PDB entry 7L0R | electron microscopy, 4.20 A resolution (low resolution: residue-level contacts below are approximate; hydrogen-bond / salt-bridge calls are withheld) | chains A and B of the 5 polymer chains in the assembly

# Chain A
Molecule: Guanine nucleotide-binding protein G(i) subunit alpha-1
From: Homo sapiens
UniProt: P63096 (GNAI1_HUMAN); residues 1-354 here = UniProt positions 1-354
Amino-acid sequence (354 residues; row label = number of the first residue in the row):
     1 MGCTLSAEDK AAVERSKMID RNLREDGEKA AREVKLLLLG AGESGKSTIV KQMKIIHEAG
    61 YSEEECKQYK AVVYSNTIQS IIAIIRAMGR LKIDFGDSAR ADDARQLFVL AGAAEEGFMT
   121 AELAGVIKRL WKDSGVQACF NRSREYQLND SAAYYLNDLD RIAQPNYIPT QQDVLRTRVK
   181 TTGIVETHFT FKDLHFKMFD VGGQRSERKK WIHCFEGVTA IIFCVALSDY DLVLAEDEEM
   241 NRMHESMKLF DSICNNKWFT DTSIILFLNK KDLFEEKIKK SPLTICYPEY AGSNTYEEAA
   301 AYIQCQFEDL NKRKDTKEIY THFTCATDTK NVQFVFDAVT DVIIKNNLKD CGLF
Not modelled in the structure: 1, 57-181, 235-239

# Chain B
Molecule: Guanine nucleotide-binding protein G(I)/G(S)/G(T) subunit beta-1
From: Homo sapiens
UniProt: P62873 (GBB1_HUMAN); numbering as in UniProt (aligned over 2-340)
Amino-acid sequence (361 residues; each row starts with the number of its first residue; numbers below 1 keep their minus sign (Met-20 is residue -20)):
   -20 MRGSHHHHHH HHHHLEVLFQ GPSELDQLRQ EAEQLKNQIR DARKACADAT LSQITNNIDP
    40 VGRIQMRTRR TLRGHLAKIY AMHWGTDSRL LVSASQDGKL IIWDSYTTNK VHAIPLRSSW
   100 VMTCAYAPSG NYVACGGLDN ICSIYNLKTR EGNVRVSREL AGHTGYLSCC RFLDDNQIVT
   160 SSGDTTCALW DIETGQQTTT FTGHTGDVMS LSLAPDTRLF VSGACDASAK LWDVREGMCR
   220 QTFTGHESDI NAICFFPNGN AFATGSDDAT CRLFDLRADQ ELMTYSHDNI ICGITSVSFS
   280 KSGRLLLAGY DDFNCNVWDA LKADRAGVLA GHDNRVSCLG VTDDGMAVAT GSWDSFLKIW
   340 N
Not modelled in the structure: -20 to 29
Construct notes: initiating methionine (-20); expression tag (-19 to 1)

# Chain A / chain B interface
Residue-residue contacts (44; chain A residue first):
  Ala12(A) - Asn88(B)
  Val13(A) - Asn88(B)
  Ser16(A) - Asn88(B)
  Ser16(A) - Lys89(B)
  Ile19(A) - Lys89(B)
  Ile19(A) - Ala92(B)
  Asp20(A) - Lys89(B)
  Leu23(A) - Gly53(B)
  Leu23(A) - Ile80(B)
  Leu23(A) - Lys89(B)
  Leu23(A) - Ala92(B)
  Asp26(A) - Lys78(B)
  Gly27(A) - Leu55(B)
  Thr182(A) - Asn119(B)
  Thr182(A) - His142(B)
  Gly183(A) - Asn119(B)
  Ile184(A) - Leu117(B)
  Glu186(A) - Trp99(B)
  Lys197(A) - Ser98(B)
  Phe199(A) - Trp99(B)
  Gln204(A) - Tyr145(B)
  Arg205(A) - Gly162(B)
  Ser206(A) - Tyr145(B)
  Ser206(A) - Gly162(B)
  Ser206(A) - Asp186(B)
  Glu207(A) - Cys204(B)
  Lys210(A) - Tyr145(B)
  Lys210(A) - Met188(B)
  Lys210(A) - Cys204(B)
  Lys210(A) - Asp228(B)
  Lys210(A) - Asn230(B)
  Lys210(A) - Asp246(B)
  Trp211(A) - Tyr145(B)
  His213(A) - Lys57(B)
  His213(A) - Tyr59(B)
  His213(A) - Trp332(B)
  Cys214(A) - Tyr59(B)
  Cys214(A) - Gln75(B)
  Cys214(A) - Trp99(B)
  Cys214(A) - Leu117(B)
  Phe215(A) - Trp99(B)
  Phe215(A) - Leu117(B)
  Glu216(A) - Lys57(B)
  Trp258(A) - Arg314(B)
Other interface residues (no listed pair), chain A (26 interface residues in all): Lys209
Other interface residues (no listed pair), chain B (31 interface residues in all): Arg96, Ser97, Met101, Thr143, Gly144, Ile229

# In short
26 residues of chain A face 31 of chain B across their interface.
Chain A is Guanine nucleotide-binding protein G(i) subunit alpha-1 and chain B is Guanine nucleotide-binding
protein G(I)/G(S)/G(T) subunit beta-1, both from Homo sapiens; the structure, Structure of NTS-NTSR1-Gi
complex in lipid nanodisc, noncanonical state, without AHD, was determined by electron microscopy together
with 7L0P, 7L0Q and 7L0S from the same study.
